PDB entry 8SAQ | electron microscopy, 3.90 A resolution | chains K and L of the 12 polymer chains in the assembly

# Chain K
Molecule: CH848.0526.25 gp120
Organism: HIV-1 06TG.HT008
UniProt: A0A1W6IHA4 (A0A1W6IHA4_9HIV1); the construct lacks a stretch of the UniProt sequence and is renumbered around it, so the offset changes along the chain: 33-132 = UniProt 32-131; 153-184 = UniProt 157-188; 191-309 = UniProt 197-315; 312-321 = UniProt 316-325; 6 more segments
Amino-acid sequence (487 residues; each row starts with the number of its first residue; note: 65 numbers in that range are skipped by the numbering (no residue carries them; nothing is unmodelled there); a row labelled like 152A-152X holds insertion residues (152A, then the next letters in order)):
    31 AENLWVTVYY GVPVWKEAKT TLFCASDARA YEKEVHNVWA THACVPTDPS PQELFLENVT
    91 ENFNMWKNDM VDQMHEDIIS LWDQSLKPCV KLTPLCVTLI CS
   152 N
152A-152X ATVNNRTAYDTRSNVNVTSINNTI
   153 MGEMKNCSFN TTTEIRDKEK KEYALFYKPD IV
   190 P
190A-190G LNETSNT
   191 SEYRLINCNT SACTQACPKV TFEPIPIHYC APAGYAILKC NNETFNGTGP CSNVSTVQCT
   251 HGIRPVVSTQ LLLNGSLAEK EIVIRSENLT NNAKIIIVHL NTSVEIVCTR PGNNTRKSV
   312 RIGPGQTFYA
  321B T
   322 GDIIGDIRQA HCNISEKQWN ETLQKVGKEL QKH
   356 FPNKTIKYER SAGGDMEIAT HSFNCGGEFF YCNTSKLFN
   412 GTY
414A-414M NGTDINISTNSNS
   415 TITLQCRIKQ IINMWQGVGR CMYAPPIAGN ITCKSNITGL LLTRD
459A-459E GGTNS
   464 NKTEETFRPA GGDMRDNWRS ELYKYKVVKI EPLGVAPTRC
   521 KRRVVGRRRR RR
Disordered / not traced: 152A-152X, 190A-190G, 414A-414M, 459A-459E, 523-532
Disulfides: Cys54-Cys74, Cys119-Cys207, Cys126-Cys198, Cys131-Cys159, Cys220-Cys249, Cys230-Cys241, Cys298-Cys333, Cys380-Cys447, Cys387-Cys420
Covalent attachments: N-acetylglucosamine (NAG) linked to Asn158, Asn444; glycan linked to Asn303, Asn334
Differences from the reference sequence: expression tag (31-32, 531-532); conflict Cys203 (Val209 in A0A1W6IHA4), Cys435 (Ala in A0A1W6IHA4), Lys492 (Glu493 in A0A1W6IHA4), Glu494 (Gln495 in A0A1W6IHA4), Val498 (Ile499 in A0A1W6IHA4), Arg502 (Gly503 in A0A1W6IHA4), Cys503 (Ala504 in A0A1W6IHA4), Gly526 (Glu510 in A0A1W6IHA4), Arg528 (Glu512 in A0A1W6IHA4), Arg529 (Lys513 in A0A1W6IHA4)

# Chain L
Molecule: CH848.0526.25 gp41
Organism: HIV-1 06TG.HT008
Amino-acid sequence (153 residues; numbered 514 to 666 plus 17 insertion-coded residues; 17 numbers in that range are skipped by the numbering (no residue carries them; nothing is unmodelled there); the number before each row is that of its first residue; a row labelled like 568A-568Q holds insertion residues (568A, then the next letters in order)):
   514 AVGIGAVFLG FLGAAGSTMG AASMTLTVQA RNLLSG
   567 IV
568A-568Q QQQSNLLRAPEAQQHLL
   569 KLTVWGIKQL QARVLAVERY LRDQQLLGIW GCSGKLICCT NVPWNSSWSN RNLSEIWDNM
   629 TWLQWDKEIS NYTQIIYGLL EESQNQQEKN EQDLLALD
Disordered / not traced: 514-522, 568A-568Q, 665-666
Disulfides: Cys600-Cys606

# How chain K and chain L interact
Cross-chain cystine bridges: Cys503(K)-Cys607(L)
Residue-residue contacts (70):
  Leu34(K) - Pro611(L)
  Leu34(K) - Trp612(L)
  Leu34(K) - Leu621(L)  hydrophobic
  Trp35(K) - Thr608(L)
  Trp35(K) - Asn609(L)
  Trp35(K) - Val610(L)
  Trp35(K) - Pro611(L)
  Val36(K) - Thr608(L)  hydrogen bond (backbone-side chain)
  Val36(K) - Val610(L)  hydrogen bond (backbone-backbone)
  Val36(K) - Trp612(L)  hydrophobic
  Thr37(K) - Cys606(L)
  Val38(K) - Leu595(L)  hydrophobic
  Val38(K) - Trp598(L)  hydrophobic
  Val38(K) - Leu604(L)
  Val38(K) - Ile605(L)
  Val38(K) - Cys606(L)  hydrogen bond (backbone-backbone)
  Tyr39(K) - Ser536(L)
  Tyr39(K) - Leu604(L)
  Tyr39(K) - Ile605(L)  hydrophobic
  Tyr39(K) - Trp625(L)
  Tyr40(K) - Leu539(L)
  Tyr40(K) - Leu546(L)
  Tyr40(K) - Tyr588(L)
  Tyr40(K) - Leu595(L)  hydrophobic
  Tyr40(K) - Leu604(L)  hydrogen bond (backbone-backbone)
  Gly41(K) - Leu539(L)
  Gly41(K) - Gln542(L)
  Val42(K) - Trp630(L)  hydrophobic
  Pro43(K) - Leu525(L)  hydrophobic
  Pro43(K) - Ala527(L)
  Pro43(K) - Gln542(L)
  Pro43(K) - Leu631(L)
  Val44(K) - Trp630(L)
  Val44(K) - Leu631(L)
  Val44(K) - Asp634(L)
  Trp45(K) - Leu525(L)  hydrophobic
  Trp45(K) - Ala528(L)  hydrophobic
  Trp45(K) - Leu631(L)  hydrophobic
  Trp45(K) - Lys635(L)
  Lys46(K) - Asp634(L)  salt bridge
  Phe53(K) - Gln577(L)
  Phe53(K) - Ala580(L)  hydrophobic
  Ala73(K) - Trp573(L)
  Cys74(K) - Trp573(L)
  Leu84(K) - Phe524(L)
  Leu86(K) - Leu525(L)
  Glu87(K) - Gly529(L)
  Gln114(K) - Thr571(L)
  Ala223(K) - Ala584(L)  hydrophobic
  Lys492(K) - Arg587(L)
  Ile493(K) - Gln542(L)
  Ile493(K) - Arg587(L)  hydrogen bond (backbone-side chain)
  Pro495(K) - Leu546(L)  hydrophobic
  Leu496(K) - Trp598(L)  hydrophobic
  Leu496(K) - Tyr645(L)
  Val498(K) - Trp633(L)  hydrogen bond (backbone-side chain)
  Val498(K) - Ile644(L)  hydrophobic
  Ala499(K) - Trp625(L)  hydrophobic
  Pro500(K) - Trp612(L)  hydrophobic
  Pro500(K) - Ile624(L)
  Pro500(K) - Trp625(L)  hydrogen bond (backbone-side chain)
  Pro500(K) - Trp633(L)
  Cys503(K) - Cys607(L)  disulfide
  Lys521(K) - Cys607(L)
  Lys521(K) - Asn609(L)
  Arg522(K) - Trp598(L)  hydrogen bond (side chain-backbone)
  Arg522(K) - Gly599(L)
  Arg522(K) - Cys607(L)
  Arg522(K) - Thr608(L)
  Arg522(K) - Asn609(L)  hydrogen bond (backbone-side chain)
Other interface residues (no listed pair), chain K (45 interface residues in all): Thr51, Thr71, His72, Val75, Asn88, Val89, Pro222, Gly224, Ala226, Thr246, Gln248, Glu494, Gly497, Thr501
Other interface residues (no listed pair), chain L (52 interface residues in all): Gly523, Ala535, Ala543, Leu547, Ser548, Ile567, Val568, Val572, Lys576, Asp591, Gln592, Leu594, Cys600, Leu648

# Summary
Chain K and chain L form an interface of 45 and 52 residues respectively; the contacts include 1 disulfide
bond, 9 hydrogen bonds and 1 salt bridge. Polar pairs include Lys46(K)-Asp634(L), Val36(K)-Thr608(L) and
Ile493(K)-Arg587(L). N-acetylglucosamine is covalently linked to Asn158(K) and Asn444(K).
Chain K is CH848.0526.25 gp120 and chain L is CH848.0526.25 gp41, both from HIV-1 06TG.HT008; the structure,
CryoEM structure of DH270.6-CH848.0526.25, was determined by electron microscopy together with 8SAL, 8SAN,
8SAR, 8SAS, 8SAT, 8SAU and 9 further entries from the same study.
